Entry 8V6U (electron microscopy, 3.00 A resolution); this record covers chains B and C of the 5 polymer chains in the assembly.

[Chain B]
Name: G protein alpha-subunit q (Gi2-mini-Gq chimera)
Organism: Homo sapiens
Sequence (246 residues; row label = number of the first residue in the row):
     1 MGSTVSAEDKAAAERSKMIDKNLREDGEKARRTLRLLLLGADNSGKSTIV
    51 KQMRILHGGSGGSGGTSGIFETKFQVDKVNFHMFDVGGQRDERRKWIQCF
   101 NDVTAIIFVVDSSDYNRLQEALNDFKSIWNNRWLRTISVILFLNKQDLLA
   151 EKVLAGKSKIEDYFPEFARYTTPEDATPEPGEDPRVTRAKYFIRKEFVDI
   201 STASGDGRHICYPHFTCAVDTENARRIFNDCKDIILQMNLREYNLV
Disordered / not traced: 1-4, 52-67, 88-92, 174-182, 218

[Chain C]
Name: Guanine nucleotide-binding protein G(I)/G(S)/G(T) subunit beta-1
Organism: Homo sapiens
UniProtKB: P62873 (GBB1_HUMAN); residues 1-340 here = UniProt positions 1-340
Sequence (340 residues; row label = number of the first residue in the row):
     1 MSELDQLRQEAEQLKNQIRDARKACADATLSQITNNIDPVGRIQMRTRRT
    51 LRGHLAKIYAMHWGTDSRLLVSASQDGKLIIWDSYTTNKVHAIPLRSSWV
   101 MTCAYAPSGNYVACGGLDNICSIYNLKTREGNVRVSRELAGHTGYLSCCR
   151 FLDDNQIVTSSGDTTCALWDIETGQQTTTFTGHTGDVMSLSLAPDTRLFV
   201 SGACDASAKLWDVREGMCRQTFTGHESDINAICFFPNGNAFATGSDDATC
   251 RLFDLRADQELMTYSHDNIICGITSVSFSKSGRLLLAGYDDFNCNVWDAL
   301 KADRAGVLAGHDNRVSCLGVTDDGMAVATGSWDSFLKIWN
Disordered / not traced: 1-2
UniProt features mapped onto this chain:
  - modified residue: Ser2 (N-acetylserine), His266 (Phosphohistidine)

[Interface between chain B and chain C]
Contacting residue pairs (31):
  Ala12(B) - Asn88(C)
  Arg15(B) - Val90(C)  hydrogen bond (side chain-backbone)
  Arg15(B) - His91(C)
  Ser16(B) - Lys89(C)  hydrogen bond (side chain-backbone)
  Ile19(B) - Lys89(C)
  Ile19(B) - Ala92(C)  hydrophobic
  Asp20(B) - Lys89(C)  salt bridge
  Leu23(B) - Leu55(C)
  Leu23(B) - Lys78(C)
  Leu23(B) - Ile80(C)  hydrophobic
  Asp26(B) - Lys78(C)  salt bridge
  Gly27(B) - Leu55(C)
  Arg35(B) - Trp99(C)
  Gly68(B) - Asp118(C)
  Gly68(B) - Asn119(C)
  Ile69(B) - Trp99(C)
  Ile69(B) - Leu117(C)
  Phe84(B) - Trp99(C)  hydrophobic
  Lys95(B) - Tyr145(C)
  Lys95(B) - Cys204(C)
  Lys95(B) - Asp228(C)  salt bridge
  Lys95(B) - Asn230(C)
  Lys95(B) - Asp246(C)  salt bridge
  Trp96(B) - Leu117(C)  hydrophobic
  Gln98(B) - Arg314(C)  hydrogen bond
  Cys99(B) - Trp99(C)
  Phe100(B) - Trp99(C)  hydrophobic
  Asn101(B) - Lys57(C)  hydrogen bond
  Trp133(B) - Asp290(C)
  Trp133(B) - Arg314(C)
  Trp133(B) - Trp332(C)  hydrophobic
Other interface residues (no listed pair), chain B (20 interface residues in all): Ala13
Other interface residues (no listed pair), chain C (26 interface residues in all): Gly53, Tyr59, Gln75, Asp186, Met188

[In short]
20 residues of chain B and 26 residues of chain C are in contact, with 4 hydrogen bonds and 4 salt bridges.
Polar contacts include Asp20(B)-Lys89(C), Asp26(B)-Lys78(C) and Lys95(B)-Asp228(C).
Chain B is G protein alpha-subunit q (Gi2-mini-Gq chimera) and chain C is Guanine nucleotide-binding protein
G(I)/G(S)/G(T) subunit beta-1, both from Homo sapiens; the structure, 5HT2AR-miniGq heterotrimer in complex
with a novel agonist obtained from large scale docking, was determined by electron microscopy, deposited
together with 8UWL.
